PDB entry 4C5U | X-ray diffraction, 2.19 A resolution | chains A and D of the 4 polymer chains in the assembly

[Chain A (and D)]
Protein: Phenylalanine ammonia-lyase
Organism: Taxus wallichiana VAR. chinensis
Notes: EC 4.3.1.24; chain D of this document is another copy of the same molecule, construct and numbering; everything in this record applies to it too
UniProtKB: Q68G84 (Q68G84_TAXWC); numbering as in UniProt (aligned over 1-687)
Amino-acid sequence (707 residues; row label = number of the first residue in the row; numbers below 1 keep their minus sign (Met-19 is residue -19)):
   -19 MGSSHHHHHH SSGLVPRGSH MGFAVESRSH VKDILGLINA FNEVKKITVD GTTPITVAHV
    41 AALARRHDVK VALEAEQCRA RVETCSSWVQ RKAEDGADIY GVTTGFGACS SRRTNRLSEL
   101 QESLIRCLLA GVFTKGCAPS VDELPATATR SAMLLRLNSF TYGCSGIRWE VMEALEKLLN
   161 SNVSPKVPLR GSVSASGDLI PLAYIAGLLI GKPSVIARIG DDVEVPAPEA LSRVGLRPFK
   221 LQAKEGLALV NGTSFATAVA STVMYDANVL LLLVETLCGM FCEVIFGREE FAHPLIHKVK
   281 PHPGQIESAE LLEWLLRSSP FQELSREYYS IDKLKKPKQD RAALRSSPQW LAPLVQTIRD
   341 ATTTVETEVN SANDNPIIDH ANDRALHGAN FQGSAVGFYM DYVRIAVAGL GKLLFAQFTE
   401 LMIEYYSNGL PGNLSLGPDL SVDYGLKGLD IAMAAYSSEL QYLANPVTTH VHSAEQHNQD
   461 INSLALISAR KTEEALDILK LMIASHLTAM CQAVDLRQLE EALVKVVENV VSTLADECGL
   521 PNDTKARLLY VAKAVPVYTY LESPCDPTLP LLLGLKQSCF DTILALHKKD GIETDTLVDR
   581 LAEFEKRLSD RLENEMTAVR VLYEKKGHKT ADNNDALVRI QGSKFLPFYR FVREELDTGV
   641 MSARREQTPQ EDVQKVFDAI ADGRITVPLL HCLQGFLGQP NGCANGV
Unresolved in the structure: -19 to 8, 116-120, 368-372, 569-574, 606-617, 678-687 (chain D: -19 to 8, 56-57, 115-122, 370-373, 569-575, 606-617, 678-687)
Construct notes: expression tag (-19 to 0); engineered mutation Ala322 (Tyr in Q68G84)
UniProt features mapped onto this chain:
  - active site: Tyr80 (Proton donor/acceptor)
  - binding site ((E)-cinnamate): Asn231, Gln319, Arg325, Asn355, Lys427, Glu455, Asn458
  - modified residue: Ser176 (2,3-didehydroalanine (Ser))
  - cross-link: Ala175 to Gly177 (5-imidazolinone (Ala-Gly))
  - mutagenesis: Tyr80 (Y80A/F: Abolishes enzyme activity), Asn231 (N231A: Abolishes the formation of the MIO cofactor and thereby abolishes enzyme activity; N231X: Abolishes enzyme activity; when associated with X-355), Gln319 (Q319M: Increases deamination activity with beta-Phe. Increases beta-regioselectivity in the amination of cinnamate. Abolishes enzyme activity; when associated with K-325), Arg325 (R325K: Increases deamination activity with beta-Phe. Increases beta-regioselectivity in the amination of cinnamate. Abolishes enzyme activity; when associated with M-319), Asn355 (N355X: Abolishes enzyme activity; when associated with X-231), Phe371 (F371X: Abolishes enzyme activity; when associated with X-322)

[Chain A / chain D interface]
Residue-residue contacts (34; chain A residue first):
  Lys315(A) with Thr548(D), hydrogen bond
  Tyr405(A) with Tyr405(D), hydrophobic
  Tyr406(A) with Tyr406(D)
  Thr449(A) with His450(D)
  His450(A) with Thr449(D); His450(D)
  His457(A) with His457(D), hydrogen bond
  Thr548(A) with Lys315(D), hydrogen bond
  Leu553(A) with Gln557(D)
  Lys556(A) with Phe560(D); Asp561(D), salt bridge
  Gln557(A) with Leu553(D); Gln557(D), hydrogen bond
  Cys559(A) with Phe560(D), hydrophobic
  Phe560(A) with Lys556(D); Cys559(D), hydrophobic; Phe560(D), hydrophobic; Ile563(D), hydrophobic; Glu585(D)
  Asp561(A) with Lys556(D), salt bridge
  Ile563(A) with Phe560(D), hydrophobic; Ile563(D), hydrophobic; Val578(D), hydrophobic
  Leu564(A) with Val578(D), hydrophobic; Ala582(D), hydrophobic; Glu585(D)
  His567(A) with Val578(D); Asp579(D), salt bridge
  Asp575(A) with His567(D)
  Val578(A) with Ile563(D), hydrophobic; His567(D)
  Asp579(A) with His567(D), salt bridge
  Ala582(A) with Leu564(D), hydrophobic
  Glu585(A) with Leu564(D)
Also at the interface, not in a pair above, chain A (24 interface residues in all): Ile403, Asn445, Leu581
Also at the interface, not in a pair above, chain D (25 interface residues in all): Ile403, Asn445, Leu549, Lys568, Leu581

[In short]
Chain A and chain D form an interface of 24 and 25 residues respectively, with 4 hydrogen bonds and 4 salt
bridges. Polar contacts include Lys556(A)-Asp561(D), His567(A)-Asp579(D) and Lys315(A)-Thr548(D). UniProt
lists active-site residue Tyr80(A), 7 (E)-cinnamate-binding residues and 6 mutagenesis sites on chain A.
Chain A and chain D are both Phenylalanine ammonia-lyase (Taxus wallichiana VAR. chinensis); the structure,
Structural Investigations into the Stereochemistry and Activity of a Phenylalanine-2,3-Aminomutase from Taxus
chinensis, was determined by X-ray diffraction (same publication as 4C5R, 4C5S, 4C6G and 4CQ5).
